PDB entry 7UWS | electron microscopy, 3.47 A resolution | chains A and M of the 20 polymer chains in the assembly

# Chain A
Protein: Nucleoprotein
Organism: Vesicular stomatitis virus
Reference sequence: P03521 (NCAP_VSIVA); residue numbers follow UniProt; this construct covers 1-422
Amino-acid sequence (422 residues; each row starts with the number of its first residue):
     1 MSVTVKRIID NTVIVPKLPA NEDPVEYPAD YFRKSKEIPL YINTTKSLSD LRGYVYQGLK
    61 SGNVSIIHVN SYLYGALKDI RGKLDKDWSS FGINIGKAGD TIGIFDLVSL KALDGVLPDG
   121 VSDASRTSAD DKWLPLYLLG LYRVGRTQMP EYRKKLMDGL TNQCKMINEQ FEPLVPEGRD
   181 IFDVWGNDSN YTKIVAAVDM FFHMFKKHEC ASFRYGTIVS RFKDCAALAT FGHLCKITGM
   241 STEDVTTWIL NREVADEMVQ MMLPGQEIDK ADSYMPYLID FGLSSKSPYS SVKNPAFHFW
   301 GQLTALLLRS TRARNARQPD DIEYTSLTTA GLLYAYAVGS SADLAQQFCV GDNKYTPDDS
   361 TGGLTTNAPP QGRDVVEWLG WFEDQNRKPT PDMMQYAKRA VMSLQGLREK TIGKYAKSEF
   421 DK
Disordered / not traced: 1-19, 357-368, 379-390
Swiss-Prot annotation at these positions:
  - binding site (RNA): Arg143, Tyr152, Lys206, Arg214, Lys286, Arg317, Arg408

# Chain M
Protein: Matrix protein
Organism: Vesicular stomatitis virus
Reference sequence: I7DGS2 (I7DGS2_9RHAB); residues 1-229 here = UniProt positions 1-229
Amino-acid sequence (229 residues; each row starts with the number of its first residue):
     1 MSSFKKILGL SSKSHKKSKK LGLPPPYDES SPMEIQPSAP LSNDFFGMED MDLYDKDSLR
    61 YEKFRFMLKM TVRSNKPFRS YDDVTAAVSQ WDNSYIGMVG KRPFYKIIAL IGSSHLQATP
   121 AVLADLNQPE YYATLTGRCF LPHRLGLIPP MFNVSETFRK PFNIGIYKGT LDFTFTVSDD
   181 ESNEKVPHVW EYMNPKYQSQ IQKEGLKFGL ILSKKATGTW VLDQLSPFK
Disordered / not traced: 1-40
From the paper describing this entry:
  - conformationally variable residues: Leu41 to Asp52
  - self-association interface (contacts with another copy of this molecule): Asp82

# Interface between chain A and chain M
Contacting residue pairs - 19 pairs, chain A then chain M:
  Gln57(A) with Ile96(M)
  Leu117(A) with Pro149(M); Pro150(M)
  Pro118(A) with Pro149(M)
  Asp119(A) with Met98(M); Lys101(M); Pro149(M); Pro150(M); Met151(M)
  Gly120(A) with Met98(M); Val99(M), hydrogen bond (backbone-backbone); Gly100(M)
  Val121(A) with Ile96(M); Gly97(M); Met98(M), hydrophobic; Val99(M)
  Ser122(A) with Val99(M)
  Asp123(A) with Tyr95(M); Ile96(M)
Interface residues without a listed pair, chain A (11 interface residues in all): Tyr54, Val116, Ala124
Interface residues without a listed pair, chain M (11 interface residues in all): Phe152
From the paper, about this interface:
  - interface residues, chain A: Gly120(A)
  - interface residues, chain M: Val99(M)

# Overview
The chain A/chain M interface involves 11 residues from each chain; the contacts include 1 hydrogen bond. The
hydrogen-bonded pair Gly120(A)-Val99(M) is a backbone contact. UniProt lists 7 RNA-binding residues on chain
A. The paper reports interface residues Gly120(A) and Val99(M); conformational variability at Leu41(M).
Chain A is Nucleoprotein and chain M is Matrix protein, both from Vesicular stomatitis virus; the structure,
Atomic model of the partial VSV nucleocapsid, was determined by electron microscopy.
